Entry 6OMG (X-ray diffraction, 2.10 A resolution); this record covers chains D and A of the 4 polymer chains in the assembly.

== Chain D ==
Protein: Chimeric T cell antigen receptor beta chain VB8.2, VB11
Organism: Mus musculus
Chain sequence (241 residues; row label = number of the first residue in the row; numbering starts at 0):
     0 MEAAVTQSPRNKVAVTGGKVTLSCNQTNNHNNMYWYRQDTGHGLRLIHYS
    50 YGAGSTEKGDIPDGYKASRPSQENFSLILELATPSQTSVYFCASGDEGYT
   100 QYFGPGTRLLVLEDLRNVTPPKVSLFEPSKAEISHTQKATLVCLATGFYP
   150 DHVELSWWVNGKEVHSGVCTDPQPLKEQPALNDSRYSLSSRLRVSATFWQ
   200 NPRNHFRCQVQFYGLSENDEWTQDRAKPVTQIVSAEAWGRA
Disordered / not traced: 0-1
Cystine bridges: Cys23-Cys91, Cys142-Cys207
Bound ions: Na+: Arg36, Gly42

== Chain A ==
Protein: Antigen-presenting glycoprotein CD1d1
Organism: Mus musculus
Reference sequence: A0A0R4J090 (A0A0R4J090_MOUSE); residues 1-279 here correspond to UniProt positions 19-297 (UniProt number = residue number + 18)
Chain sequence (285 residues; row label = number of the first residue in the row):
     1 SEAQQKNYTFRCLQMSSFANRSWSRTDSVVWLGDLQTHRWSNDSATISFT
    51 KPWSQGKLSNQQWEKLQHMFQVYRVSFTRDIQELVKMMSPKEDYPIEIQL
   101 SAGCEMYPGNASESFLHVAFQGKYVVRFWGTSWQTVPGAPSWLDLPIKVL
   151 NADQGTSATVQMLLNDTCPLFVRGLLEAGKSDLEKQEKPVAWLSSVPSSA
   201 HGHRQLVCHVSGFYPKPVWVMWMRGDQEQQGTHRGDFLPNADETWYLQAT
   251 LDVEAGEEAGLACRVKHSSLGGQDIILYWHHHHHH
Disordered / not traced: 1-5, 280-285
Cystine bridges: Cys104-Cys168, Cys208-Cys263
Glycans and other covalent adducts: N-acetylglucosamine (NAG) linked to Asn20, Asn42; glycan linked to Asn165
Construct notes: expression tag (280-285)
Bound ions: Na+ site 1 near Pro52 (its only coordinating residue here); Na+ site 2 near Gly56 (its only coordinating residue here); Na+ site 3: Asp80 (shared with 1 residue of chain C)
Small-molecule neighbours: MVV ((2R)-1-(alpha-D-glucopyranosyloxy)-3-(octadecanoyloxy)propan-2-yl (9Z)-octadec-9-enoate): Phe10, Cys12, Leu66, Met69, Phe70, Val72, Tyr73, Ser76, Phe77, Asp80, Ile81, Leu84, Val85, Met88, Glu92, Leu100, Ala102, Gly103, Leu116, Val118, Phe120, Val126, Trp133, Trp142, Leu143, Leu150, Asp153, Gly155, Thr156, Thr159, Val160, Leu163, Leu164, Thr167, Cys168, Phe171

== Chain D / chain A interface ==
Pairs across the interface (10; chain D residue first):
  Tyr48(D) with Glu83(A), hydrogen bond; Lys86(A), hydrogen bond
  Tyr50(D) with Glu83(A), hydrogen bond; Lys86(A); Met87(A), hydrophobic
  Glu56(D) with Arg21(A), salt bridge; Lys86(A)
  Glu96(D) with Lys148(A); Val149(A); Ala152(A)
Other interface residues (no listed pair), chain D (6 interface residues in all): Asn30, Gly97
Other interface residues (no listed pair), chain A (8 interface residues in all): Leu145

== In short ==
Chain D and chain A form an interface of 6 and 8 residues respectively; the contacts include 3 hydrogen bonds
and 1 salt bridge. Among the polar pairs are Glu56(D)-Arg21(A), Tyr48(D)-Glu83(A) and Tyr48(D)-Lys86(A). Chain
A binds compound MVV.
Chain D is Chimeric T cell antigen receptor beta chain VB8.2, VB11 and chain A is Antigen-presenting
glycoprotein CD1d1, both from Mus musculus; the structure, Structure of mouse CD1D- Glc-DAG (sn-1 C18:0, sn-2
C18:1c9)-iNKT TCR Ternary complex, was determined by X-ray diffraction.
